8JUW - chains A and B of the 6 polymer chains in the assembly; structure by electron microscopy, 3.79 A resolution.

[Chain A]
Name: ATPase family AAA domain-containing protein 2
From: Homo sapiens
Notes: EC 3.6.1.-
Reference sequence: Q6PL18 (ATAD2_HUMAN); the construct lacks a stretch of the UniProt sequence and is renumbered around it, so the offset changes along the chain: 403-943 = UniProt 403-943; 1101-1140 = UniProt 944-983; 1141-1320 = UniProt 1118-1297; 1321-1390 = UniProt 1321-1390
Sequence (831 residues; numbered 403 to 1390; 157 numbers in that range are skipped by the numbering (no residue carries them; nothing is unmodelled there); the number before each row is that of its first residue):
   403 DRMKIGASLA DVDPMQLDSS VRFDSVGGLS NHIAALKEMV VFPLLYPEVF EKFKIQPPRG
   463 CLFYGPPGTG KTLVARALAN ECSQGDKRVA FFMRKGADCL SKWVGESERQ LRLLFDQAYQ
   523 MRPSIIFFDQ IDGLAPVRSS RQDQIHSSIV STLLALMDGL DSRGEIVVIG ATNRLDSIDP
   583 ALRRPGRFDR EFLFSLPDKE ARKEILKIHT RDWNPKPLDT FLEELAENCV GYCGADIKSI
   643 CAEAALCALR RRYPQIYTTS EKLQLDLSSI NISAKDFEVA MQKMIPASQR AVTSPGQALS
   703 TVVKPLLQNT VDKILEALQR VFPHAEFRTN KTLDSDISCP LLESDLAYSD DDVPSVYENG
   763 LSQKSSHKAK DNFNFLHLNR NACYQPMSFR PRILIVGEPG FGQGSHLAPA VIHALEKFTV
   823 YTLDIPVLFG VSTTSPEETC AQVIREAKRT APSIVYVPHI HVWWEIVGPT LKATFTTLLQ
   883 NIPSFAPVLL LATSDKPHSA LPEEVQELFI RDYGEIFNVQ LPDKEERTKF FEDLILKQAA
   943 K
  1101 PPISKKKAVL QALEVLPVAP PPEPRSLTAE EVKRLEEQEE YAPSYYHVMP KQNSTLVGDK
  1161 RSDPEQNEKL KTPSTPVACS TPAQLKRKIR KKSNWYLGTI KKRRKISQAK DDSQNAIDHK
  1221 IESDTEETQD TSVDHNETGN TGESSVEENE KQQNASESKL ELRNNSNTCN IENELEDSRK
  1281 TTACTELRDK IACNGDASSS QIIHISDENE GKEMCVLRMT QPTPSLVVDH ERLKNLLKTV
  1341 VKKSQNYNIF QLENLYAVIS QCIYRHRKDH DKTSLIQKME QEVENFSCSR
Unresolved in the structure: 403-412, 540-545, 660-665, 730-786, 924, 1101-1326, 1389-1390
Sequence notes: engineered mutation Gln532 (Glu in Q6PL18)
Ligand contacts:
  - ADP (adenosine-5'-diphosphate): Ser427, Pro469, Gly470, Thr471, Gly472, Lys473, Thr474, Leu475, Arg478, Ile607, His611, Gly636, Ala637, Lys640
  - ATP (adenosine-5'-triphosphate): Asp560, Arg586, Arg589
UniProt features mapped onto this chain:
  - binding site (ATP): Gly467 to Thr474
  - modified residue: Ser410 (Phosphoserine), Ser746 (Phosphoserine), Ser751 (Phosphoserine), Ser1162 (Phosphoserine), Thr1172 (Phosphothreonine), Thr1175 (Phosphothreonine), Thr1199 (Phosphothreonine), Ser1223 (Phosphoserine), Ser1256 (Phosphoserine), Ser1258 (Phosphoserine), Ser1266 (Phosphoserine), Thr1323 (Phosphothreonine)
  - cross-link (Glycyl lysine isopeptide (Lys-Gly)): Lys1151 (interchain with G-Cter in SUMO2), Lys1171 (interchain with G-Cter in SUMO2), Lys1259 (interchain with G-Cter in SUMO2)
From the paper describing this entry:
  - conformationally variable residues (order/disorder transition): Gly408 to Asp413
  - mutagenesis - E532Q: increased stability
  - mutagenesis - D415A/E532Q/R540A: decreased stability

[Chain B]
Name: ATPase family AAA domain-containing protein 2
From: Homo sapiens
Notes: EC 3.6.1.-
Reference sequence: Q6PL18 (ATAD2_HUMAN); the construct lacks a stretch of the UniProt sequence and is renumbered around it, so the offset changes along the chain: 403-946 = UniProt 403-946; 1104-1140 = UniProt 947-983; 1141-1320 = UniProt 1118-1297; 1321-1390 = UniProt 1321-1390
Sequence (831 residues; row label = number of the first residue in the row; note: 157 numbers in that range are skipped by the numbering (no residue carries them; nothing is unmodelled there)):
   403 DRMKIGASLA DVDPMQLDSS VRFDSVGGLS NHIAALKEMV VFPLLYPEVF EKFKIQPPRG
   463 CLFYGPPGTG KTLVARALAN ECSQGDKRVA FFMRKGADCL SKWVGESERQ LRLLFDQAYQ
   523 MRPSIIFFDQ IDGLAPVRSS RQDQIHSSIV STLLALMDGL DSRGEIVVIG ATNRLDSIDP
   583 ALRRPGRFDR EFLFSLPDKE ARKEILKIHT RDWNPKPLDT FLEELAENCV GYCGADIKSI
   643 CAEAALCALR RRYPQIYTTS EKLQLDLSSI NISAKDFEVA MQKMIPASQR AVTSPGQALS
   703 TVVKPLLQNT VDKILEALQR VFPHAEFRTN KTLDSDISCP LLESDLAYSD DDVPSVYENG
   763 LSQKSSHKAK DNFNFLHLNR NACYQPMSFR PRILIVGEPG FGQGSHLAPA VIHALEKFTV
   823 YTLDIPVLFG VSTTSPEETC AQVIREAKRT APSIVYVPHI HVWWEIVGPT LKATFTTLLQ
   883 NIPSFAPVLL LATSDKPHSA LPEEVQELFI RDYGEIFNVQ LPDKEERTKF FEDLILKQAA
   943 KPPI
  1104 SKKKAVLQAL EVLPVAPPPE PRSLTAEEVK RLEEQEEYAP SYYHVMPKQN STLVGDKRSD
  1164 PEQNEKLKTP STPVACSTPA QLKRKIRKKS NWYLGTIKKR RKISQAKDDS QNAIDHKIES
  1224 DTEETQDTSV DHNETGNTGE SSVEENEKQQ NASESKLELR NNSNTCNIEN ELEDSRKTTA
  1284 CTELRDKIAC NGDASSSQII HISDENEGKE MCVLRMTQPT PSLVVDHERL KNLLKTVVKK
  1344 SQNYNIFQLE NLYAVISQCI YRHRKDHDKT SLIQKMEQEV ENFSCSR
Unresolved in the structure: 403-421, 730-785, 1104-1329, 1390
Sequence notes: engineered mutation Gln532 (Glu in Q6PL18)
Ligand contacts:
  - ATP (adenosine-5'-triphosphate), molecule 1: Ser427, Val428, Gly429, Pro468, Pro469, Gly470, Thr471, Gly472, Lys473, Thr474, Leu475, Gln532, Asn575, Ile607, His611, Gly636, Ala637, Lys640
  - ATP, molecule 2: Asp560, Arg586, Arg589
UniProt features mapped onto this chain:
  - binding site (ATP): Gly467 to Thr474
  - modified residue: Ser410 (Phosphoserine), Ser746 (Phosphoserine), Ser751 (Phosphoserine), Ser1162 (Phosphoserine), Thr1172 (Phosphothreonine), Thr1175 (Phosphothreonine), Thr1199 (Phosphothreonine), Ser1223 (Phosphoserine), Ser1256 (Phosphoserine), Ser1258 (Phosphoserine), Ser1266 (Phosphoserine), Thr1323 (Phosphothreonine)
  - cross-link (Glycyl lysine isopeptide (Lys-Gly)): Lys1151 (interchain with G-Cter in SUMO2), Lys1171 (interchain with G-Cter in SUMO2), Lys1259 (interchain with G-Cter in SUMO2)
From the paper describing this entry:
  - mutagenesis - E532Q: increased stability
  - mutagenesis - D415A/E532Q/R540A: decreased stability

[How chain A and chain B interact]
Residue-residue contacts (57):
  Lys439(A) with Tyr659(B)
  Glu440(A) with Leu648(B)
  Phe444(A) with Ile658(B), hydrophobic
  Leu447(A) with Glu663(B); Lys664(B)
  Tyr448(A) with Glu663(B); Leu665(B)
  Glu450(A) with Lys664(B); Leu669(B)
  Val451(A) with Leu651(B), hydrophobic; Leu669(B), hydrophobic
  Lys454(A) with Ala647(B); Leu669(B)
  Phe455(A) with Trp615(B); Asn616(B); Pro617(B)
  Lys456(A) with Asp614(B), salt bridge
  Ile457(A) with Ala644(B)
  Trp505(A) with Lys504(B)
  Val506(A) with Lys504(B)
  Gly507(A) with Lys504(B)
  Glu508(A) with Lys504(B)
  Glu510(A) with Asp500(B); Leu502(B)
  Arg514(A) with Asp500(B), salt bridge
  Gln546(A) with Pro538(B); Gln544(B); His548(B)
  Ser550(A) with Ala499(B)
  Ser553(A) with Gln532(B)
  Leu556(A) with Gln532(B)
  Leu558(A) with Lys497(B)
  Arg585(A) with Arg692(B); Ala693(B)
  Arg586(A) with Gly470(B); Ala637(B)
  Pro587(A) with Ala637(B); Asp638(B)
  Asp591(A) with Arg692(B), hydrogen bond (backbone-side chain)
  Arg592(A) with Glu645(B), salt bridge
  Phe729(A) with Tyr1364(B)
  Gln787(A) with Tyr1364(B)
  Met789(A) with Ser1360(B); Gln1361(B), hydrogen bond (backbone-side chain)
  Phe791(A) with Phe1350(B); Glu1353(B); Asn1354(B)
  Glu839(A) with Phe831(B)
  Glu840(A) with Phe831(B); Gly832(B); Val833(B)
  Arg847(A) with Ala693(B), hydrogen bond (side chain-backbone)
  Thr872(A) with Phe831(B)
  Thr876(A) with Ile827(B)
  Ser886(A) with Glu1353(B), hydrogen bond
  Tyr915(A) with Asn1354(B); Cys1388(B), hydrogen bond
Other interface residues (no listed pair), chain A (54 interface residues in all): Pro449, Ala557, Asp560, Pro582, Phe590, Glu593, Arg722, Pro725, Ser790, Ser837, Arg851, Ala875, Thr879, Leu880, Gln882, Phe887
Other interface residues (no listed pair), chain B (52 interface residues in all): Pro469, Thr474, Gly535, Ser641, Ser662, Leu667, Ile674, His808, Pro828, Ser834, Ile868, Gln1351

[Overview]
The interface between chain A and chain B involves 54 residues on one side and 52 on the other; the contacts
include 5 hydrogen bonds and 3 salt bridges. Polar contacts include Lys456(A)-Asp614(B), Arg514(A)-Asp500(B)
and Arg592(A)-Glu645(B). The paper reports that E532Q of chain A increases stability; conformational
variability at Gly408(A); 4 substitutions were tested in all.
Both chains are ATPase family AAA domain-containing protein 2 (Homo sapiens). Entry 8JUW (Human ATAD2 Walker B
mutant-H3/H4K5Q complex, ATP state) was determined by electron microscopy (same publication as 8H3H, 8JUY and
8JUZ).
